PDB entry 8V7X | electron microscopy, 2.80 A resolution | chains 0 and U of the 60 polymer chains in the assembly

Chain 0 (and U):
Molecule: Capsid protein
Source organism: TTV-like mini virus
Notes: chain U of this document is another copy of the same molecule, construct and numbering; everything in this record applies to it too
Reference sequence: M4NKL5 (M4NKL5_9VIRU); residue numbers follow UniProt; this construct covers 1-609
Sequence (609 residues; each row starts with the number of its first residue):
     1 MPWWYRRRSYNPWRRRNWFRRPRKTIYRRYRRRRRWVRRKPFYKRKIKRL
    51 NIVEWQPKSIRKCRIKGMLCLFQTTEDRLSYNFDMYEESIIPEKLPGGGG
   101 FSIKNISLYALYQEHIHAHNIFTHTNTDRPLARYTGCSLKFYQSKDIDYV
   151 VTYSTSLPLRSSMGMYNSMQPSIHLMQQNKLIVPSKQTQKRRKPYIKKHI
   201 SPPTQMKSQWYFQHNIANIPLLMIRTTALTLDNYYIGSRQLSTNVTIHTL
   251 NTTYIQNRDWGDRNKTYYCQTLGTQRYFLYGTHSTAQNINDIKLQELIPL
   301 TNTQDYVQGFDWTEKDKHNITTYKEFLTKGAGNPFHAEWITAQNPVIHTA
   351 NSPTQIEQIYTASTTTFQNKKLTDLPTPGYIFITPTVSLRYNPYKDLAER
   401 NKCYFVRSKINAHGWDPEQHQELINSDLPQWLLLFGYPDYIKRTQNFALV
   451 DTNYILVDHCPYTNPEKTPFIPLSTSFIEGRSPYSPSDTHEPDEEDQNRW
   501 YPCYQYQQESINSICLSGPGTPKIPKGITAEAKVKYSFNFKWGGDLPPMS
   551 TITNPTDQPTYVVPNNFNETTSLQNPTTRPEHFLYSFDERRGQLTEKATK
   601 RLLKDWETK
Disordered / not traced: 1-47, 563-609

Interface between chain 0 and chain U:
Contacting residue pairs (42):
  L108(0) - N554(U)
  Y112(0) - T553(U)
  H124(0) - M549(U)
  T125(0) - M549(U)  hydrogen bond
  T125(0) - S550(U)  hydrogen bond (side chain-backbone)
  T125(0) - T551(U)
  N126(0) - T551(U)
  N126(0) - I552(U)  hydrogen bond (side chain-backbone)
  N126(0) - N554(U)  hydrogen bond
  T127(0) - S550(U)
  T127(0) - T551(U)
  T127(0) - I552(U)
  T127(0) - D557(U)
  P130(0) - D557(U)
  P130(0) - Q558(U)
  F212(0) - Q558(U)
  F212(0) - T560(U)
  Q213(0) - N554(U)  hydrogen bond
  Q213(0) - D557(U)
  H214(0) - N554(U)  hydrogen bond (backbone-backbone)
  H214(0) - P555(U)  hydrogen bond (side chain-backbone)
  M549(0) - H124(U)
  M549(0) - T125(U)  hydrogen bond
  S550(0) - T125(U)  hydrogen bond (backbone-side chain)
  S550(0) - T127(U)
  T551(0) - T125(U)
  T551(0) - N126(U)
  T551(0) - T127(U)
  I552(0) - N126(U)  hydrogen bond (backbone-side chain)
  I552(0) - T127(U)
  T553(0) - Y112(U)
  N554(0) - L108(U)
  N554(0) - N126(U)  hydrogen bond
  N554(0) - Q213(U)  hydrogen bond
  N554(0) - H214(U)  hydrogen bond (backbone-backbone)
  P555(0) - H214(U)  hydrogen bond (backbone-side chain)
  D557(0) - T127(U)
  D557(0) - P130(U)
  D557(0) - Q213(U)
  Q558(0) - P130(U)
  Q558(0) - F212(U)
  T560(0) - F212(U)
Also at the interface, not in a pair above, chain 0 (25 interface residues in all): F122, R129, A217, T556, P559
Also at the interface, not in a pair above, chain U (25 interface residues in all): F122, R129, A217, T556, P559

Summary:
Chain 0 and chain U each contribute 25 residues to their interface; the contacts include 14 hydrogen bonds.
Polar contacts include T125(0)-M549(U), T125(0)-S550(U) and N126(0)-I552(U).
Chain 0 and chain U are both Capsid protein (TTV-like mini virus); the structure, Cryo-EM structure of
TTMV-LY1 anellovirus virus-like particle expressed in HEK293, was determined by electron microscopy (same
publication as 8CYG).
